Entry 6BZO (electron microscopy, 3.38 A resolution); this record covers chains D and J of the 9 polymer chains in the assembly.

[Chain D]
Name: DNA-directed RNA polymerase subunit beta'
From: Mycobacterium tuberculosis
Notes: EC 2.7.7.6
UniProtKB: A0A045J9E2 (A0A045J9E2_MYCTX); numbering as in UniProt (aligned over 1-1316)
Amino-acid sequence (1324 residues; numbered 1 to 1324; the number before each row is that of its first residue):
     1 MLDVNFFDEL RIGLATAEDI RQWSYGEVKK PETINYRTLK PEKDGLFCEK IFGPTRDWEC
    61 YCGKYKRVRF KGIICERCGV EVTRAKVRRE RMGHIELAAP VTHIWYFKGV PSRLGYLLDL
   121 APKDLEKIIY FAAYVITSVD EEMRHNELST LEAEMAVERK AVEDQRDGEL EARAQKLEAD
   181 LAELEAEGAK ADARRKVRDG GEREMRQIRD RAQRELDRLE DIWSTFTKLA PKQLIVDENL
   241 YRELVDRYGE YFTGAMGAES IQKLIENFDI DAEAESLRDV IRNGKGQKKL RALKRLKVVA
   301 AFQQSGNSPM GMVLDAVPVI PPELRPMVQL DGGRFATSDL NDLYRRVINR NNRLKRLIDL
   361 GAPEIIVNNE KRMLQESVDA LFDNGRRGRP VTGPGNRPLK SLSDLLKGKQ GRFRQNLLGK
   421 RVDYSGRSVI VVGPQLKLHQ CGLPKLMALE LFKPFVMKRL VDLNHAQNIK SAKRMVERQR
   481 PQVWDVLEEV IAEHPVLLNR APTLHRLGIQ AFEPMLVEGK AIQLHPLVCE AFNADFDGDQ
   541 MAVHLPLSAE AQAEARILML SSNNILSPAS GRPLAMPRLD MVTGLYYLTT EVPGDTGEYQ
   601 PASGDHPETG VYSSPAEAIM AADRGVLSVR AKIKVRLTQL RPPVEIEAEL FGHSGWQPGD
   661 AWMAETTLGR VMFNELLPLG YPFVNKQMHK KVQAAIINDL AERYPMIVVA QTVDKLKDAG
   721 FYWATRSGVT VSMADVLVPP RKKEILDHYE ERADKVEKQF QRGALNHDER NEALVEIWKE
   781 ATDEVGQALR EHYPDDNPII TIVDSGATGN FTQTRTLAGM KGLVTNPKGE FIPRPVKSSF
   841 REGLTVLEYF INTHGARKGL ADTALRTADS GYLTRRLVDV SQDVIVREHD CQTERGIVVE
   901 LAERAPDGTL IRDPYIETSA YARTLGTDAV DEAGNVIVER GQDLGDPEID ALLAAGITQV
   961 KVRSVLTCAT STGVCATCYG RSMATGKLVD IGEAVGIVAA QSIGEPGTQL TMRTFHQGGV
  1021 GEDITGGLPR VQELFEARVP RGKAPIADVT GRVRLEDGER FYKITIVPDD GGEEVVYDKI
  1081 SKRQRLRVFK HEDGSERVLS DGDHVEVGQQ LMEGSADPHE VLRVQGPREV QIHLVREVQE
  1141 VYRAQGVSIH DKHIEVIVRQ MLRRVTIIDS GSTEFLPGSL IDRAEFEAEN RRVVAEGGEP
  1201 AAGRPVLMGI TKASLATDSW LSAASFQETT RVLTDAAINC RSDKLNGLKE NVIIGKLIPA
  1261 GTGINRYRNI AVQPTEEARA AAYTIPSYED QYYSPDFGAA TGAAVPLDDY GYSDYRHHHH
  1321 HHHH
Unresolved in the structure: 1-3, 1013-1023, 1091-1095, 1283-1324
Construct notes: expression tag (1317-1324)
Metal / ion sites: Zn2+ site 1: Cys-60, Cys-62, Cys-75, Cys-78; Mg2+: Asp-535, Asp-537, Asp-539; Zn2+ site 2: Cys-891, Cys-968, Cys-975, Cys-978
Residues lining bound ligands: Fidaxomicin (FI8): Arg-84, Ala-85, Lys-86, Arg-89, Glu-323, Leu-324, Pro-326, Ser-338, Arg-412, Gln-415
What the authors report for this chain:
  - binding site for Fidaxomicin: Arg-84, Lys-86, Arg-89, Glu-323, Pro-326, Arg-412, Gln-415

[Chain J]
Name: RNA polymerase-binding protein RbpA
From: Mycobacterium tuberculosis
UniProtKB: A0A045IP01 (A0A045IP01_MYCTX); residue numbers follow UniProt; this construct covers 1-111
Amino-acid sequence (111 residues; row label = number of the first residue in the row):
     1 MADRVLRGSR LGAVSYETDR NHDLAPRQIA RYRTDNGEEF EVPFADDAEI PGTWLCRNGM
    61 EGTLIEGDLP EPKKVKPPRT HWDMLLERRS IEELEELLKE RLELIRSRRR G
Unresolved in the structure: 1, 109-111
What the authors report for this chain:
  - binding site for Fidaxomicin: Glu-17
  - conformationally variable residues (order/disorder transition): Met-1 to Ala-25

[How chain D and chain J interact]
Residue-residue contacts - 45 pairs, chain D then chain J:
  Gln-22(D) / Arg-57(J)  hydrogen bond (backbone-side chain)
  Trp-23(D) / Arg-57(J)
  Ser-24(D) / Arg-57(J)  hydrogen bond (backbone-side chain)
  Tyr-25(D) / Arg-57(J)
  Gly-26(D) / Arg-57(J)
  Lys-29(D) / Gly-59(J)  hydrogen bond (side chain-backbone)
  Lys-50(D) / Leu-55(J)  hydrogen bond (side chain-backbone)
  Thr-55(D) / Leu-11(J)
  Thr-55(D) / Gly-12(J)
  Thr-55(D) / Ala-13(J)  hydrogen bond (backbone-backbone)
  Arg-56(D) / Gly-12(J)
  Arg-56(D) / Ala-13(J)
  Asp-57(D) / Ala-13(J)
  Asp-57(D) / Val-14(J)
  Asp-57(D) / Ser-15(J)  hydrogen bond (side chain-backbone)
  Trp-58(D) / Ser-15(J)
  Trp-58(D) / Glu-17(J)
  Tyr-65(D) / Ala-45(J)
  Arg-67(D) / Glu-17(J)  salt bridge
  Val-68(D) / Glu-17(J)
  Arg-69(D) / Leu-24(J)
  Arg-69(D) / Ala-25(J)  hydrogen bond (backbone-backbone)
  Phe-70(D) / Ala-25(J)  hydrophobic
  Lys-71(D) / Asp-19(J)  salt bridge
  Lys-71(D) / Arg-20(J)
  Lys-71(D) / Leu-24(J)
  Lys-71(D) / Arg-27(J)
  Gly-72(D) / Pro-43(J)
  Ile-73(D) / Arg-27(J)
  Ile-74(D) / Val-42(J)  hydrophobic
  Ile-74(D) / Pro-43(J)
  Ile-74(D) / Phe-44(J)
  Ile-74(D) / Trp-54(J)  hydrophobic
  Cys-75(D) / Trp-54(J)
  Glu-76(D) / Phe-44(J)
  Glu-76(D) / Ala-48(J)
  Glu-76(D) / Glu-49(J)
  Gly-79(D) / Trp-54(J)
  His-94(D) / Asn-58(J)
  Glu-323(D) / Arg-10(J)  salt bridge
  Val-328(D) / Ser-9(J)
  Gln-329(D) / Gly-8(J)
  Gln-329(D) / Ser-9(J)  hydrogen bond (backbone-backbone)
  Gln-329(D) / Leu-11(J)
  Asp-331(D) / Arg-7(J)
Other interface residues (no listed pair), chain D (35 interface residues in all): Glu-27, Ile-34, Leu-39, Arg-84, Met-327, Leu-330, Phe-335
Other interface residues (no listed pair), chain J (28 interface residues in all): Thr-18, Asn-21

[Summary]
Chain D and chain J form an interface of 35 and 28 residues respectively; the contacts include 8 hydrogen
bonds and 3 salt bridges. Polar pairs include Arg-67(D)/Glu-17(J), Lys-71(D)/Asp-19(J) and
Glu-323(D)/Arg-10(J). Chain D binds Fidaxomicin. The paper reports a binding site for Fidaxomicin at
Arg-84(D), Lys-86(D) and Glu-17(J) among others; conformational variability at Met-1(J).
Here chain D is DNA-directed RNA polymerase subunit beta' and chain J is RNA polymerase-binding protein RbpA,
both from Mycobacterium tuberculosis. Entry 6BZO (Mtb RNAP Holo/RbpA/Fidaxomicin/upstream fork DNA) was
determined by electron microscopy (same publication as 6C04, 6C05 and 6C06).
